PDB entry 1YED | X-ray diffraction, 3.10 A resolution | chains L and H

== Chain L ==
Name: IGG1 fab fragment (D.2.4)
From: Mus musculus
Notes: antibody fragment or engineered binder
Chain sequence (219 residues; each row starts with the number of its first residue; note: 8 numbers in that range are skipped by the numbering (no residue carries them; nothing is unmodelled there); a row labelled like 27A-27E holds insertion residues (27A, then the next letters in order)):
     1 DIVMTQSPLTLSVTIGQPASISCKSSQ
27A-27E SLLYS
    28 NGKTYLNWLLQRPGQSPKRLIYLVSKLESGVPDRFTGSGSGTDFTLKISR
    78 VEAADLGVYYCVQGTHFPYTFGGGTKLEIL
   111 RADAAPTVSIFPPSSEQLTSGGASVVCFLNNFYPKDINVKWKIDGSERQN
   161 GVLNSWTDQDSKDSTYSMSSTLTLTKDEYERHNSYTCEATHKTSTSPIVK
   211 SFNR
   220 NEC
Disulfide bonds: Cys23-Cys88, Cys137-Cys197
Sequence notes: conflict Ile2 (Val in S16112), Ser7 (Thr in S16112), Thr10 (Ser in S16112), 24 further conflict positions vs the reference (S16112) not listed
Residues lining bound ligands: 4-nitro-benzylphosphonobutanoyl-glycine (PNB): Tyr27D, Tyr32, Asn34, Leu36, Val89, Gln90, Gly91, Thr92, Tyr96, Phe98

== Chain H ==
Name: IGG1 fab fragment (D.2.4)
From: Mus musculus
UniProt: P01868 (GC1_MOUSE); residues 116-217 here correspond to UniProt positions 1-102 (UniProt number = residue number - 115)
Chain sequence (226 residues; row label = number of the first residue in the row; note: 2 numbers in that range are skipped by the numbering (no residue carries them; nothing is unmodelled there); a row labelled like 82A-82C holds insertion residues (82A, then the next letters in order)):
     1 AVKLQQSGPELVRPGTSVKLSCKTSGYIFTSYWIHWLKQSSGQGLEWIAR
    51 IY
   52A P
    53 GTGGTYYNEKFKGKATLTADKSSSTAYMQL
82A-82C SSL
    83 KSEDSAVYFCTRWGFTTV
100A-100G RENYYAM
   101 DYWGQGTLVTVSS
   116 AKTTPPSVYPLAPGSAAQTNSMVTLGCLVKGYFPEPVTVTWNSGSLSSGV
   166 HTFPAVLQSDLYTLSSSVTVPSSPRPSETVTCNVAHPASSTKVDKKIVPR
   216 DC
Disulfide bonds: Cys22-Cys92, Cys142-Cys197
Residues lining bound ligands: 4-nitro-benzylphosphonobutanoyl-glycine (PNB): His35, Leu37, Trp47, Arg50, Thr93, Trp95, Phe97, Val100, Tyr100E, Trp103
Curated features (UniProtKB/Swiss-Prot):
  - region: Val213 to Cys217 (Hinge)

== Interface between chain L and chain H ==
Pairs across the interface - 78 pairs, chain L then chain H:
  Tyr27D(L) with Val100(H), hydrophobic
  Asn28(L) with Val100(H), hydrogen bond (side chain-backbone); Asn100C(H)
  Lys30(L) with Asn100C(H)
  Tyr32(L) with Val100(H); Asn100C(H), hydrogen bond
  Asn34(L) with Tyr100E(H)
  Leu36(L) with Trp95(H), hydrophobic
  Gln38(L) with Gln39(H), hydrogen bond
  Ser43(L) with Phe91(H); Trp103(H); Gly104(H), hydrogen bond (side chain-backbone); Gln105(H)
  Pro44(L) with Trp103(H), hydrogen bond (backbone-side chain)
  Lys45(L) with Asp101(H), salt bridge
  Arg46(L) with Trp95(H), hydrogen bond (side chain-backbone); Tyr100E(H); Ala100F(H), hydrogen bond (side chain-backbone); Asp101(H), salt bridge
  Tyr49(L) with Tyr100E(H), hydrophobic
  Tyr87(L) with Gln39(H); Leu45(H), hydrophobic
  Phe94(L) with Trp47(H), hydrophobic; Tyr59(H)
  Pro95(L) with Glu61(H)
  Tyr96(L) with Trp47(H); Arg50(H), hydrogen bond
  Phe98(L) with Leu37(H), hydrophobic; Leu45(H)
  Ser119(L) with Gln133(H); Thr139(H)
  Ile120(L) with Gln133(H), hydrogen bond (backbone-side chain)
  Phe121(L) with Leu126(H); Ala127(H); Pro128(H); Gln133(H); Thr139(H)
  Pro122(L) with Leu126(H); Ala127(H); Arg215(H), hydrogen bond (backbone-side chain)
  Pro123(L) with Arg215(H), hydrogen bond (backbone-side chain)
  Ser124(L) with Tyr124(H); Pro125(H); Leu126(H)
  Glu126(L) with Pro125(H); Lys210(H), salt bridge
  Gln127(L) with Tyr124(H); Lys145(H)
  Ser130(L) with Tyr124(H)
  Ser134(L) with Leu143(H); Lys145(H)
  Val136(L) with Leu126(H), hydrophobic; Leu143(H), hydrophobic
  Phe138(L) with Gly141(H); Phe168(H), hydrophobic; Ser180(H); Ser181(H); Ser182(H)
  Asn140(L) with Ser182(H)
  Asn141(L) with His166(H)
  Leu163(L) with Val171(H), hydrophobic; Gln173(H)
  Ser165(L) with Phe168(H); Pro169(H), hydrogen bond (side chain-backbone)
  Trp166(L) with Pro169(H)
  Thr167(L) with Thr167(H); Phe168(H)
  Ser177(L) with His166(H), hydrogen bond; Phe168(H)
  Met178(L) with Phe168(H)
  Ser179(L) with Phe168(H); Ser180(H), hydrogen bond
  Lys210(L) with Gln133(H)
  Phe212(L) with Ser130(H)
  Asn213(L) with Ser130(H)
  Cys222(L) with Ser130(H); Arg215(H); Cys217(H)
Other interface residues (no listed pair), chain L (48 interface residues in all): Asp1, Leu50, Glu55, Val118, Thr183, Glu221
Other interface residues (no listed pair), chain H (48 interface residues in all): Tyr58, Asn60, Phe97, Met100G, Val123, Gly129, Thr134, Leu140

== In short ==
The chain L/chain H interface involves 48 residues from each chain, with 14 hydrogen bonds and 3 salt bridges.
Polar pairs include Lys45(L)-Asp101(H), Arg46(L)-Asp101(H) and Glu126(L)-Lys210(H).
4-nitro-benzylphosphonobutanoyl-glycine is bound between chain L and chain H.
Here chain L is IGG1 fab fragment (D.2.4) and chain H is IGG1 fab fragment (D.2.4), both from Mus musculus.
Entry 1YED (Structure of a catalytic antibody IGG2A fab fragment (D2.4)) was determined by X-ray diffraction
(same publication as 1YEC and 1YEE).
